Entry 6XP6 (X-ray diffraction, 2.40 A resolution); this record covers chains H and G of the 5 polymer chains in the assembly.

Chain H:
Molecule: 3.C11 IgH Fab
From: Homo sapiens
Notes: antibody fragment or engineered binder
Chain sequence (224 residues; numbered 2 to 233; 8 numbers in that range are skipped by the numbering (no residue carries them; nothing is unmodelled there); the number before each row is that of its first residue):
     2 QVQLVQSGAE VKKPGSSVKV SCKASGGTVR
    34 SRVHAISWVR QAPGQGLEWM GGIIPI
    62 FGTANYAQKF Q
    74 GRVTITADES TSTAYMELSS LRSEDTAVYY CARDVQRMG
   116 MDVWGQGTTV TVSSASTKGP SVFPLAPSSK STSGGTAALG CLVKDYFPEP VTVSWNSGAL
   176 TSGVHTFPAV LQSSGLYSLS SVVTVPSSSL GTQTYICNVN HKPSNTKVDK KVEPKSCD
Unresolved in the structure: 230-233
Disulfide bonds: Cys23-Cys104, Cys156-Cys212

Chain G:
Molecule: 3.C11 IgK Fab
From: Homo sapiens
Notes: antibody fragment or engineered binder
Chain sequence (214 residues; each row starts with the number of its first residue; note: 16 numbers in that range are skipped by the numbering (no residue carries them; nothing is unmodelled there)):
     1 DIQMTQSPSS VSTSVGDRVT ITCRASQDI
    36 SNWLAWYQQK PGKAPKLLIY DS
    65 STLQSGVP
    74 SRFSGSG
    83 SGTDFTLTIS TLQPEDFATY YCQQFNSYPL TFGGGTKVDI KRTVAAPSVF IFPPSDEQLK
   143 SGTASVVCLL NNFYPREAKV QWKVDNALQS GNSQESVTEQ DSKDSTYSLS STLTLSKADY
   203 EKHKVYACEV THQGLSSPVT KSFNRGEC
Unresolved in the structure: 229-230
Disulfide bonds: Cys23-Cys104, Cys150-Cys210

How chain H and chain G interact:
Contacting residue pairs (75):
  Gln44(H) with Gln44(G), hydrogen bond; Tyr103(G)
  Gln48(H) with Tyr103(G)
  Gly49(H) with Tyr103(G)
  Leu50(H) with Pro50(G), hydrophobic; Tyr103(G), hydrophobic; Phe114(G)
  Trp52(H) with Tyr110(G), hydrophobic; Pro111(G), hydrophobic; Leu112(G); Phe114(G)
  Asn66(H) with Tyr110(G)
  Tyr103(H) with Gln44(G), hydrogen bond; Lys48(G), hydrogen bond (side chain-backbone); Ala49(G), hydrophobic
  Asp107(H) with Phe107(G)
  Arg110(H) with Trp38(G); Phe107(G), hydrogen bond (side chain-backbone); Asn108(G), hydrogen bond (side chain-backbone); Tyr110(G)
  Met111(H) with Leu52(G); Tyr55(G)
  Gly112(H) with Tyr42(G); Leu52(G); Tyr55(G); Phe107(G)
  Met116(H) with Tyr42(G), hydrogen bond (backbone-side chain); Leu52(G); Gln105(G); Leu112(G), hydrophobic
  Asp117(H) with Leu52(G)
  Trp119(H) with Tyr42(G), hydrophobic; Ala49(G), hydrophobic; Pro50(G)
  Gly120(H) with Ala49(G)
  Phe138(H) with Ser137(G); Glu139(G); Gln140(G)
  Pro139(H) with Ser137(G); Glu139(G)
  Leu140(H) with Phe134(G); Val149(G), hydrophobic
  Ala141(H) with Phe134(G)
  Lys145(H) with Phe132(G); Ile133(G), hydrogen bond (backbone-backbone); Lys223(G); Ser224(G)
  Ser146(H) with Phe132(G); Ile133(G); Phe134(G)
  Thr147(H) with Phe132(G)
  Ser148(H) with Phe132(G)
  Ala153(H) with Phe132(G), hydrophobic; Phe134(G)
  Leu157(H) with Ser147(G)
  Lys159(H) with Gln140(G); Ser147(G)
  His180(H) with Asn153(G); Asn154(G), hydrogen bond; Thr180(G); Ser190(G), hydrogen bond
  Phe182(H) with Leu151(G), hydrophobic; Ser178(G); Thr180(G); Ser190(G); Leu191(G), hydrophobic; Ser192(G)
  Pro183(H) with Ser178(G), hydrogen bond (backbone-side chain); Val179(G)
  Val185(H) with Gln176(G)
  Leu186(H) with Gln176(G)
  Gln187(H) with Gln176(G)
  Val197(H) with Leu151(G), hydrophobic
  Thr199(H) with Asn153(G)
  Lys225(H) with Glu139(G), salt bridge
Other interface residues (no listed pair), chain H (41 interface residues in all): Ser40, Val42, Glu51, Tyr67, Ala68, Leu154
Other interface residues (no listed pair), chain G (43 interface residues in all): Ala40, Asp56, Gln68, Ser109, Ser130, Ser143, Phe225

Overview:
The interface between chain H and chain G involves 41 residues on one side and 43 on the other, with 10
hydrogen bonds and 1 salt bridge. Polar contacts include Lys225(H)-Glu139(G), Gln44(H)-Gln44(G) and
Tyr103(H)-Gln44(G).
Here chain H is 3.C11 IgH Fab and chain G is 3.C11 IgK Fab, both from Homo sapiens. Entry 6XP6
(3C11-DQ2-glia-a2 complex) was determined by X-ray diffraction.
